PDB entry 5DI7 | X-ray diffraction, 2.24 A resolution | chains A and B of the 4 polymer chains in the assembly

# Chain A (and B)
Molecule: Estrogen receptor
Source organism: Homo sapiens
Notes: fragment: ligand-binding domain; chain B of this document is another copy of the same molecule, construct and numbering; everything in this record applies to it too
Reference sequence: P03372 (ESR1_HUMAN); numbering as in UniProt (aligned over 298-554)
Chain sequence (257 residues; each row starts with the number of its first residue):
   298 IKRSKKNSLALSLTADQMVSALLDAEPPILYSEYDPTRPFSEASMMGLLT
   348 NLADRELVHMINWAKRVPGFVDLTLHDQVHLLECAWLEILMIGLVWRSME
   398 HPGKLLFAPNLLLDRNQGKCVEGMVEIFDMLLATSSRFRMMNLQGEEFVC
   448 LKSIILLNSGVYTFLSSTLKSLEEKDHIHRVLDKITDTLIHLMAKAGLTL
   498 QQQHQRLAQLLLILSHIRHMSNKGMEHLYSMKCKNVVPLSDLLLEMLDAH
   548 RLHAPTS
Disordered / not traced: 298-304, 462-464, 549-554 (chain B: 298-304, 550-554)
Sequence notes: engineered mutation Ser537 (Tyr in P03372)
Residues lining bound ligands: 5CQ ((1S,3aR,5S,7aS)-5-(4-hydroxy-2-methylphenyl)-7a-methyloctahydro-1H-inden-1-ol): Met343, Leu346, Thr347, Leu349, Ala350, Glu353, Leu384, Leu387, Met388, Leu391, Arg394, Phe404, Met421, Ile424, Leu428, Gly521, His524, Leu525

# Chain A / chain B interface
Contacting residue pairs - 51 pairs, chain A then chain B:
  Ala430(A) - Tyr459(B)
  Arg434(A) - His476(B)
  Ile451(A) - Leu509(B)  hydrophobic
  Asn455(A) - Leu509(B)  hydrogen bond (side chain-backbone)
  Asn455(A) - Ser512(B)
  Tyr459(A) - Ala430(B)
  Tyr459(A) - Leu509(B)
  Tyr459(A) - Ile510(B)
  Tyr459(A) - His513(B)
  His476(A) - Arg434(B)
  Asp480(A) - Gln502(B)
  Asp480(A) - Gln506(B)  hydrogen bond
  Thr483(A) - His501(B)
  Thr483(A) - Gln502(B)
  Thr483(A) - Ala505(B)
  Asp484(A) - Gln498(B)  hydrogen bond
  Asp484(A) - Gln502(B)  hydrogen bond
  Ile487(A) - His501(B)
  Leu497(A) - Leu497(B)  hydrophobic
  Gln498(A) - Asp484(B)  hydrogen bond
  His501(A) - Thr483(B)
  His501(A) - Asp484(B)  salt bridge
  His501(A) - Ile487(B)
  His501(A) - His501(B)
  His501(A) - Leu504(B)
  Gln502(A) - Asp484(B)  hydrogen bond
  Leu504(A) - His501(B)
  Ala505(A) - Thr483(B)
  Ala505(A) - Leu508(B)  hydrophobic
  Gln506(A) - Asp480(B)  hydrogen bond
  Leu508(A) - Ala505(B)  hydrophobic
  Leu509(A) - Ile451(B)  hydrophobic
  Leu509(A) - Asn455(B)  hydrogen bond (backbone-side chain)
  Leu509(A) - Tyr459(B)  hydrogen bond (backbone-side chain)
  Leu509(A) - Leu508(B)  hydrophobic
  Leu509(A) - Leu511(B)  hydrophobic
  Ile510(A) - Tyr459(B)  hydrogen bond (backbone-side chain)
  Leu511(A) - Leu509(B)  hydrophobic
  Ser512(A) - Leu511(B)
  Ser512(A) - Arg515(B)  hydrogen bond
  His513(A) - Tyr459(B)
  His513(A) - Arg515(B)
  Arg515(A) - Ser512(B)  hydrogen bond
  Arg515(A) - His513(B)
  Arg515(A) - His516(B)  hydrogen bond
  His516(A) - Arg515(B)
  His516(A) - Asn519(B)  hydrogen bond
  Asn519(A) - His516(B)  hydrogen bond
  Asn519(A) - Asn519(B)  hydrogen bond
  Lys520(A) - His547(B)
  His547(A) - Lys520(B)
Other interface residues (no listed pair), chain A (32 interface residues in all): Met427, Thr460, Gln500, Glu523
Other interface residues (no listed pair), chain B (32 interface residues in all): Met427, Thr460, Glu523, Leu549

# Overview
The chain A/chain B interface involves 32 residues from each chain; the contacts include 16 hydrogen bonds and
1 salt bridge. Polar pairs include His501(A)-Asp484(B), Asn455(A)-Leu509(B) and Asp480(A)-Gln506(B). Chain A
binds compound 5CQ.
Chain A and chain B are both Estrogen receptor (Homo sapiens); the structure, Crystal Structure of the
ER-alpha Ligand-binding Domain in complex with an methyl-substituted A-CD ring estrogen derivative ..., was
determined by X-ray diffraction together with 4ZN7, 4ZNH, 4ZNS, 4ZNT, 4ZNU, 4ZNV and 50 further entries from
the same study.
